PDB entry 8FNW | electron microscopy, 6.73 A resolution (low resolution: residue-level contacts below are approximate; hydrogen-bond / salt-bridge calls are withheld) | chains N and O of the 19 polymer chains in the assembly

# Chain N (and O)
Name: Archaeal ATPase
From: Escherichia coli
Notes: chain O of this document is another copy of the same molecule, construct and numbering; everything in this record applies to it too
UniProtKB: A0A8H9B1T2 (A0A8H9B1T2_ECOLX); residue numbers follow UniProt; this construct covers 1-947
Amino-acid sequence (947 residues; each row starts with the number of its first residue):
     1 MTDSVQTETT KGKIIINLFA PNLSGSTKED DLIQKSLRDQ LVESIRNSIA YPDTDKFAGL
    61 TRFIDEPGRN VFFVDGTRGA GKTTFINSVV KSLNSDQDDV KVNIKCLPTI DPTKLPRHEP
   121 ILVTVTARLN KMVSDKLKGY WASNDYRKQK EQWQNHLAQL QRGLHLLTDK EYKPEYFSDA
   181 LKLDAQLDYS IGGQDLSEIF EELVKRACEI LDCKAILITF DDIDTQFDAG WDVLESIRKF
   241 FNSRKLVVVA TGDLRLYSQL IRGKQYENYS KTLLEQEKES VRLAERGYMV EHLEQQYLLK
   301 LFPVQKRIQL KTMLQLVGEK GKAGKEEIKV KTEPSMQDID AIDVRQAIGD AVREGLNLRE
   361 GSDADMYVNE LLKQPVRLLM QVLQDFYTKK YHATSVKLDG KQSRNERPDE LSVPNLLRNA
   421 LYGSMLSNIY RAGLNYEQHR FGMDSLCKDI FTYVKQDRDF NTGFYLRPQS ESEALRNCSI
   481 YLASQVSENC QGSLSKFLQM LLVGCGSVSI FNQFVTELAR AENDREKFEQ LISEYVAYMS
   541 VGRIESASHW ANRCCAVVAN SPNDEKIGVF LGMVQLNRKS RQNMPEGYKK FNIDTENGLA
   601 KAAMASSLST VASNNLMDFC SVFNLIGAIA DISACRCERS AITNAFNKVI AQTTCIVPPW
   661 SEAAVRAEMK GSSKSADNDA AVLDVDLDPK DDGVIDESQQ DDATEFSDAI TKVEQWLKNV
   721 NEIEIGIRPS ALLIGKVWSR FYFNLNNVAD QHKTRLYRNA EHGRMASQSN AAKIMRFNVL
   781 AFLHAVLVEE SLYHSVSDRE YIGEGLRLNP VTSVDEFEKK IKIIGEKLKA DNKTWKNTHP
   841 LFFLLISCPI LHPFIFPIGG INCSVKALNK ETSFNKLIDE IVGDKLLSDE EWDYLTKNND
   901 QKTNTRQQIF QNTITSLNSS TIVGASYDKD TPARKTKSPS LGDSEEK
Disordered / not traced: 1-34, 51-68, 77-80, 95-101, 141-146, 184-189, 396-411, 520-523, 662-703, 898-908, 935-947
Construct notes: conflict Lys-11 (Glu in A0A8H9B1T2), Ser-24 (Pro in A0A8H9B1T2), Pro-67 (Ser in A0A8H9B1T2), Ser-335 (Gly in A0A8H9B1T2), Asp-409 (Asn in A0A8H9B1T2), Asn-428 (Ser in A0A8H9B1T2), Asn-583 (His in A0A8H9B1T2), Glu-586 (Gly in A0A8H9B1T2), Arg-636 (Leu in A0A8H9B1T2), Ile-858 (Val in A0A8H9B1T2)

# How chain N and chain O interact
Residue-residue contacts - 96 pairs, chain N then chain O:
  Pro-108(N) / Ile-191(O)
  Thr-113(N) / Arg-238(O)
  Thr-113(N) / Lys-239(O)
  Lys-114(N) / Arg-238(O)
  Lys-114(N) / Lys-239(O)
  Lys-114(N) / Asn-242(O)
  Pro-116(N) / Leu-166(O)
  Arg-117(N) / Leu-166(O)
  Arg-117(N) / Leu-167(O)
  Arg-117(N) / Thr-168(O)
  Arg-117(N) / Asp-169(O)
  Arg-117(N) / Lys-170(O)
  His-118(N) / Asp-169(O)
  His-118(N) / Lys-170(O)
  His-118(N) / Glu-171(O)
  His-118(N) / Tyr-172(O)
  Val-123(N) / Phe-177(O)
  Thr-126(N) / Phe-177(O)
  Ala-127(N) / Gly-193(O)
  Arg-128(N) / Ile-191(O)
  Arg-128(N) / Gly-192(O)
  Asn-130(N) / Leu-181(O)
  Lys-131(N) / Ser-190(O)
  Lys-131(N) / Ile-191(O)
  Lys-131(N) / Gly-192(O)
  Gln-161(N) / Phe-177(O)
  Leu-164(N) / Phe-177(O)
  Asp-224(N) / Leu-293(O)
  Thr-225(N) / Arg-238(O)
  Thr-225(N) / Asn-268(O)
  Thr-225(N) / Tyr-297(O)
  Thr-225(N) / Lys-300(O)
  Gln-226(N) / Asn-268(O)
  Phe-227(N) / Asn-268(O)
  Phe-227(N) / Tyr-269(O)
  Asp-228(N) / Asn-268(O)
  Arg-255(N) / Glu-285(O)
  Arg-255(N) / Arg-286(O)
  Arg-255(N) / Met-289(O)
  Arg-262(N) / Arg-282(O)
  Tyr-266(N) / Gln-276(O)
  Tyr-266(N) / Glu-277(O)
  Glu-267(N) / Ser-270(O)
  Arg-377(N) / Leu-299(O)
  Gln-381(N) / Pro-303(O)
  Gln-381(N) / Val-304(O)
  Gln-381(N) / Gln-305(O)
  Asp-385(N) / Gln-305(O)
  His-392(N) / Gln-40(O)
  Gly-423(N) / Val-304(O)
  Gly-423(N) / Arg-307(O)
  Ser-424(N) / Gln-295(O)
  Met-425(N) / Gln-295(O)
  Leu-426(N) / Leu-254(O)
  Leu-426(N) / Gln-295(O)
  Ser-427(N) / Glu-294(O)
  Ser-427(N) / Gln-295(O)
  Ser-427(N) / Leu-298(O)
  Asn-428(N) / Gln-295(O)
  Tyr-430(N) / Arg-255(O)
  Tyr-430(N) / Gln-259(O)
  Tyr-430(N) / Arg-262(O)
  Arg-431(N) / Arg-262(O)
  Arg-431(N) / Glu-291(O)
  Tyr-436(N) / Asp-253(O)
  Tyr-436(N) / Leu-254(O)
  Tyr-436(N) / Arg-255(O)
  His-439(N) / Thr-312(O)
  His-439(N) / Leu-314(O)
  His-439(N) / Gln-315(O)
  Arg-440(N) / Lys-373(O)
  Arg-440(N) / Ser-470(O)
  Arg-440(N) / Glu-471(O)
  Arg-440(N) / Glu-473(O)
  Arg-440(N) / Arg-476(O)
  Lys-448(N) / Glu-471(O)
  Glu-473(N) / Tyr-288(O)
  Gln-530(N) / Arg-525(O)
  Glu-534(N) / Arg-525(O)
  Arg-543(N) / Gln-469(O)
  Ile-544(N) / Gln-469(O)
  Glu-545(N) / Gln-469(O)
  Asn-614(N) / Asp-564(O)
  Asn-614(N) / Asp-750(O)
  Asn-615(N) / Asp-564(O)
  Leu-616(N) / Asn-747(O)
  Leu-616(N) / Asp-750(O)
  Ser-640(N) / Glu-804(O)
  Asn-644(N) / Glu-804(O)
  Asn-647(N) / Glu-804(O)
  Asn-647(N) / Gly-805(O)
  Asn-647(N) / Leu-806(O)
  Ala-651(N) / Leu-806(O)
  Thr-654(N) / Phe-743(O)
  Ile-656(N) / Asn-461(O)
  Ile-656(N) / Asn-512(O)
Other interface residues (no listed pair), chain N (69 interface residues in all): Thr-109, Glu-119, Pro-120, Leu-157, Thr-168, Lys-170, Gly-263, Glu-291, Gln-384, Gln-438, Ser-472, Ala-537, Gly-542, Lys-579, Ile-650
Other interface residues (no listed pair), chain O (74 interface residues in all): Pro-174, Ser-178, Ala-180, Ser-258, Gln-265, Glu-267, Thr-272, Leu-273, Arg-458, Ser-472, Thr-754

# In short
Chain N and chain O form an interface of 69 and 74 residues respectively.
Both chains are Archaeal ATPase (Escherichia coli). Entry 8FNW (Structure of RdrA-RdrB complex from
Escherichia coli RADAR defense system) was determined by electron microscopy together with 8FNT, 8FNU and 8FNV
from the same study.
